8Y84 - chains A and G of the 4 polymer chains in the assembly; structure by electron microscopy, 2.98 A resolution.

[Chain A]
Molecule: High affinity immunoglobulin epsilon receptor subunit alpha
From: Rattus norvegicus
UniProt: P12371 (FCERA_RAT); residues 1-245 here = UniProt positions 1-245
Chain sequence (245 residues; each row starts with the number of its first residue):
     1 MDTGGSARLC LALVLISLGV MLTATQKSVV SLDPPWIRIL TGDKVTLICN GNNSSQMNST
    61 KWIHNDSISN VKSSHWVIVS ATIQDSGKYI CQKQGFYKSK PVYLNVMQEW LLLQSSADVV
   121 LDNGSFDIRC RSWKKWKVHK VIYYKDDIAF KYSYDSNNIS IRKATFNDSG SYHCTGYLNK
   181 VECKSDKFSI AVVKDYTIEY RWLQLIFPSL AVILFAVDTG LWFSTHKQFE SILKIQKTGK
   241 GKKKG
Unresolved in the structure: 1-197, 237-245
UniProt features mapped onto this chain:
  - glycosylation (N-linked (GlcNAc...) asparagine): Asn52, Asn53, Asn58, Asn65, Asn123, Asn158, Asn167

[Chain G]
Molecule: High affinity immunoglobulin epsilon receptor subunit gamma
From: Rattus norvegicus
UniProt: P20411 (FCERG_RAT); residues 1-86 here = UniProt positions 1-86
Chain sequence (119 residues; row label = number of the first residue in the row):
     1 MIPAVILFLL LLVEEAAALG EPQLCYILDA ILFLYGIVLT LLYCRLKIQV RKADIASREK
    61 SDAVYTGLNT RNQETYETLK HEKPPQGSGW SHPQFEKGSG DYKDDDDKGS GWSHPQFEK
Unresolved in the structure: 1-23, 58-119
Differences from the reference sequence: expression tag (87-119)
UniProt features mapped onto this chain:
  - modified residue: Tyr65 (Phosphotyrosine), Tyr76 (Phosphotyrosine), Thr78 (Phosphothreonine)
From the paper describing this entry:
  - mutagenesis - L32G/Y43A, L39A/L42A: decreased expression with High affinity immunoglobulin epsilon receptor subunit alpha (chain A)
  - mutagenesis - L32G/Y43A: abolished binding to FcaRI
  - mutagenesis - L32G/Y43A, L39A/L42A: decreased binding to High affinity immunoglobulin epsilon receptor subunit alpha (chain A)
  - mutagenesis - L32G/Y43A, L39A/L42A: decreased binding to FcyRIIIA

[How chain A and chain G interact]
Residue-residue contacts (18; chain A residue first):
  Pro208(A) with Leu28(G), hydrophobic; Asp29(G); Leu32(G)
  Val212(A) with Leu32(G), hydrophobic
  Phe215(A) with Leu32(G), hydrophobic; Tyr35(G); Gly36(G); Leu39(G)
  Ala216(A) with Tyr35(G)
  Asp218(A) with Leu39(G)
  Thr219(A) with Tyr35(G); Leu39(G)
  Trp222(A) with Leu42(G); Leu46(G)
  Thr225(A) with Leu46(G)
  Phe229(A) with Gln49(G); Val50(G), hydrophobic; Ala53(G), hydrophobic
Other interface residues (no listed pair), chain A (12 interface residues in all): Leu205, Ala211, His226
Other interface residues (no listed pair), chain G (12 interface residues in all): Leu24
Interface features reported in the paper:
  - hot spots on chain G (mutagenesis) - L32G/Y43A: decreased binding to High affinity immunoglobulin epsilon receptor subunit alpha (chain A)

[Overview]
Chain A and chain G each contribute 12 residues to their interface. From the paper: L32G/Y43A and L39A/L42A of
chain G reduce expression with High affinity immunoglobulin epsilon receptor subunit alpha (chain A);
L32G/Y43A and L39A/L42A of chain G reduce binding to High affinity immunoglobulin epsilon receptor subunit
alpha (chain A).
Chain A is High affinity immunoglobulin epsilon receptor subunit alpha and chain G is High affinity
immunoglobulin epsilon receptor subunit gamma, both from Rattus norvegicus; the structure, Structure of the
high affinity receptor fc(epsilon)ri TM, was determined by electron microscopy together with 8Y81, 8Z0T, 8ZGS
and 8ZGT from the same study.
